PDB entry 5K0Z | electron microscopy, 2.80 A resolution | chains A and D of the 4 polymer chains in the assembly

[Chain A (and D)]
Protein: L-lactate dehydrogenase B chain
Organism: Gallus gallus
Notes: EC 1.1.1.27; chain D of this document is another copy of the same molecule, construct and numbering; everything in this record applies to it too
UniProt: P00337 (LDHB_CHICK); residues 1-331 here correspond to UniProt positions 2-332 (UniProt number = residue number + 1)
Sequence (331 residues; numbered 1 to 331; the number before each row is that of its first residue):
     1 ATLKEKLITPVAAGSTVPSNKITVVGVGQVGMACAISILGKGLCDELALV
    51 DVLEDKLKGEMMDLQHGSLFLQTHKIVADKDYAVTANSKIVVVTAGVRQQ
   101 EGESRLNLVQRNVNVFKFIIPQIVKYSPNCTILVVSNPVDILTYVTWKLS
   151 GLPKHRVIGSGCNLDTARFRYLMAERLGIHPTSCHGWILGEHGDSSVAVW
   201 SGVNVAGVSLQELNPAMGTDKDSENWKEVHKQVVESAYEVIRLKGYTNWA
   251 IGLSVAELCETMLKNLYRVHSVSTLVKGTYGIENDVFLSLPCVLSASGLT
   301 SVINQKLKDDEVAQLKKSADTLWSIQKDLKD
Disordered / not traced: 12-15, 98-107
Swiss-Prot annotation at these positions:
  - active site: H192 (Proton acceptor)
  - binding site (NAD(+)): R98, N137
  - binding site (substrate): R105, N137, R168, T247

[How chain A and chain D interact]
Residue-residue contacts - 40 pairs, chain A then chain D:
  G178(A) with Y267(D)
  I179(A) with Y267(D); V293(D), hydrophobic
  H180(A) with L266(D); Y267(D), hydrogen bond (backbone-backbone)
  S183(A) with R268(D); V269(D), hydrogen bond (side chain-backbone)
  H185(A) with H185(D), hydrogen bond
  W187(A) with A206(D), hydrogen bond (side chain-backbone); G207(D)
  G202(A) with G207(D)
  N204(A) with N204(D)
  V205(A) with I303(D), hydrophobic
  A206(A) with W187(D), hydrogen bond (backbone-side chain); V269(D), hydrophobic; P291(D), hydrophobic; I303(D), hydrophobic; Q305(D), hydrogen bond (backbone-side chain)
  G207(A) with W187(D); G202(D); Q305(D)
  V208(A) with I303(D), hydrophobic; N304(D); Q305(D)
  L266(A) with H180(D)
  Y267(A) with G178(D); I179(D); H180(D), hydrogen bond (backbone-backbone)
  R268(A) with S183(D)
  V269(A) with S183(D), hydrogen bond (backbone-side chain); A206(D), hydrophobic
  P291(A) with A206(D), hydrophobic
  V293(A) with I179(D), hydrophobic
  I303(A) with V205(D), hydrophobic; A206(D), hydrophobic; V208(D), hydrophobic
  N304(A) with V208(D)
  Q305(A) with A206(D), hydrogen bond (side chain-backbone); G207(D); V208(D)
Other interface residues (no listed pair), chain A (24 interface residues in all): T182, S201, K306
Other interface residues (no listed pair), chain D (24 interface residues in all): T182, S201, K306

[Summary]
The chain A/chain D interface involves 24 residues from each chain; the contacts include 9 hydrogen bonds.
Polar contacts include S183(A)-V269(D), H185(A)-H185(D) and W187(A)-A206(D). Curated annotation (UniProt)
lists active-site residue H192(A), NAD+-binding residues R98(A) and N137(A) and 4 substrate-binding residues
on chain A.
Both chains are L-lactate dehydrogenase B chain (Gallus gallus). Entry 5K0Z (Cryo-EM structure of lactate
dehydrogenase (LDH) in inhibitor-bound state) was determined by electron microscopy, deposited together with
5K10 and 5K11.
